1XNR - chains A and H of the 23 polymer chains in the assembly; structure by X-ray diffraction, 3.10 A resolution.

# Chain A
Molecule: 16S Ribosomal RNA
Source organism: Thermus thermophilus
Sequence (1522 nucleotides; row label = number of the first residue in the row; note: 42 numbers in that range are skipped by the numbering (no residue carries them; nothing is unmodelled there); a row labelled like 190A-190L holds insertion residues (190A, then the next letters in order); numbering starts at 0):
     0 UUUGUUGGAG AGUUUGAUCC UGGCUCAGGG UGAACGCUGG CGGCGUGCCU AAGACAUGCA
    60 AGUCGUGCGG G
    73 CCGCGGGGUU UU
    88 ACUCCG
    95 UGGUC
   101 AGCGGCGGAC GGGUGAGUAA CGCGUGGGU
  129A G
   130 ACCUACCCGG AAGAGGGGGA CAACCCGGGG AAACUCGGGC UAAUCCCCCA UGUGGACCCG
   190 C
190A-190L CCCUUGGGGUGU
   191 GUCCAAAGGG CUUU
   216 GCCCGCUUCC GGAUGGGCCC GCGUCCCAUC AGCUAGUUGG UGGGGUAAUG GCCCACCAAG
   276 GCGACGACGG GUAGCCGGUC UGAGAGGAUG GCCGGCCACA GGGGCACUGA GACACGGGCC
   336 CCACUCCUAC GGGAGGCAGC AGUUAGGAAU CUUCCGCAAU GGGCGCAAGC CUGACGGAGC
   396 GACGCCGCUU GGAGGAAGAA GCCCUUCGGG GUGUAAACUC CUGAA
   442 CCCGGGACGA AACCCCCGAC GA
   474 GGGGACUGAC GGUACCGGG
   494 GUAAUAGCGC CGGCCAACUC CGUGCCAGCA GCCGCGGUAA UACGGAGGGC GCGAGCGUUA
   554 CCCGGAUUCA CUGGGCGUAA AGGGCGUGUA GGCGGCCUGG GGCGUCCCAU GUGAAAGACC
   614 ACGGCUCAAC CGUGGGGGAG CGUGGGAUAC GCUCAGGCUA GACGGUGGGA GAGGGUGGUG
   674 GAAUUCCCGG AGUAGCGGUG AAAUGCGCAG AUACCGGGAG GAACGCCGAU GGCGAAGGCA
   734 GCCACCUGGU CCACCCGUGA CGCUGAGGCG CGAAAGCGUG GGGAGCAAAC CGGAUUAGAU
   794 ACCCGGGUAG UCCACGCCCU AAACGAUGCG CGCUAGGUCU CUGGGUCU
   848 CCUGGGGGCC GAAGCUAACG CGUUAAGCGC GCCGCCUGGG GAGUACGGCC GCAAGGCUGA
   908 AACUCAAAGG AAUUGACGGG GGCCCGCACA AGCGGUGGAG CAUGUGGUUU AAUUCGAAGC
   968 AACGCGAAGA ACCUUACCAG GCCUUGACAU GCUAG
 1002A G
  1003 GAACCCGGGU GAAAGCCUGG GGUGCCCCG
1031A-1031D CGAG
  1032 GGGAGCCCUA GCACAGGUGC UGCAUGGCCG UCGUCAGCUC GUGCCGUGAG GUGUUGGGUU
  1092 AAGUCCCGCA ACGAGCGCAA CCCCCGCCGU UAGUUGCCAG CGGUUCGGCC GGGCACUCUA
  1152 ACGGGACUGC CCGCGAAA
  1171 GCGGGAGGAA GGAGGGGACG ACGUCUGGUC AGCAUGGCCC UUACGGCCUG GGCGACACAC
  1231 GUGCUACAAU GCCCACUACA AAGCGAUGCC ACCCGGCAAC GGGGAGCUAA UCGCAAAAAG
  1291 GUGGGCCCAG UUCGGAUUGG GGUCUGCAAC CCGACCCCAU GAAGCCGGAA UCGCUAGUAA
  1351 UCGCGGAUCA GC
 1362A C
  1363 AUGCCGCGGU GAAUACGUUC CCGGGCCUUG UACACACCGC CCGUCACGCC AUGGGAGCGG
  1423 GCUCUACCCG AAGUCGCCGG G
  1446 AGCCUACGGG
  1459 CAGGCGCCGA GGGUAGGGCC CGUGACUGGG GCGAAGUCGU AACAAGGUAG CUGUACCGGA
  1519 AGGUGCGGCU GGAUCACCUC CUUUCU
Disordered / not traced: 0-4, 1002A, 1031A-1031D, 1362A, 1535-1538
Ion coordination: Mg2+ site 1: U14, U17; Mg2+ site 2 near G21 (its only coordinating residue here); Mg2+ site 3: G46, G394; Mg2+ site 4: C48, G115; Mg2+ site 5 near A53 (its only coordinating residue here); Mg2+ site 6: A59, C386, U387; Mg2+ site 7: G61, U62, G105; Mg2+ site 8: G70, U98; Mg2+ site 9: G107, G326; Mg2+ site 10: A109, G331; Mg2+ site 11: A116, G117, G289; Mg2+ site 12: C121, G124, U125, G126, G236; 60 more Mg2+ sites not listed
Residues lining bound ligands: paromomycin (PAR): C1404, G1405, U1406, C1407, A1408, C1409, C1490, G1491, A1492, A1493, G1494, U1495, C1496

# Chain H
Protein: 16S Ribosomal protein S8
Source organism: Thermus thermophilus
UniProtKB: P62668 (RS8_THET2); residues 1-138 here = UniProt positions 1-138
Chain sequence (138 residues; row label = number of the first residue in the row):
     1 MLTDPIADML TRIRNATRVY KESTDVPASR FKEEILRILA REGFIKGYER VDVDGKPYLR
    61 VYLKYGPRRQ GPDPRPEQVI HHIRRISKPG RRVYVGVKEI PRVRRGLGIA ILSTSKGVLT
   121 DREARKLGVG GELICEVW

# Interface between chain A and chain H
Contacting residue pairs - 73 pairs, chain A then chain H:
  C564(A) - Arg91(H)  hydrogen bond to the sugar
  C586(A) - Pro89(H)  phosphate contact
  C586(A) - Gly90(H)  sugar contact
  G587(A) - Thr3(H)  sugar contact
  G587(A) - Pro89(H)  phosphate contact
  G587(A) - Arg92(H)  salt bridge to the phosphate
  G588(A) - Met1(H)  sugar contact
  G588(A) - Leu2(H)  sugar contact
  G588(A) - Pro5(H)  phosphate contact
  C589(A) - Pro5(H)  phosphate contact
  C589(A) - Ala28(H)  phosphate contact
  C589(A) - Ser29(H)  phosphate contact
  C590(A) - Ser29(H)  phosphate contact
  C590(A) - Arg30(H)  hydrogen bond to the phosphate
  U591(A) - Arg30(H)  salt bridge to the phosphate
  G597(A) - Tyr94(H)  hydrogen bond to the base
  U598(A) - Tyr94(H)  phosphate contact
  C599(A) - Val95(H)  sugar contact
  C599(A) - Gly96(H)  phosphate contact
  C599(A) - Val97(H)  phosphate contact
  C599(A) - Val129(H)  sugar contact
  C599(A) - Gly130(H)  hydrogen bond to the sugar
  C599(A) - Gly131(H)  sugar contact
  C600(A) - Gly96(H)  phosphate contact
  C600(A) - Val97(H)  hydrogen bond to the phosphate
  C600(A) - Lys98(H)  salt bridge to the phosphate
  C600(A) - Gly128(H)  sugar contact
  C601(A) - Lys98(H)  salt bridge to the phosphate
  A640(A) - Ser115(H)  hydrogen bond to the base
  U641(A) - Ser115(H)  sugar contact
  A642(A) - Ser113(H)  hydrogen bond to the base
  A642(A) - Thr114(H)  hydrogen bond to the base
  A642(A) - Ser115(H)  base contact
  A642(A) - Gly117(H)  sugar contact
  A642(A) - Val118(H)  sugar contact
  C643(A) - Tyr94(H)  base contact
  C643(A) - Ser113(H)  sugar contact
  C643(A) - Glu132(H)  hydrogen bond to the sugar
  G644(A) - Arg92(H)  sugar contact
  U652(A) - Lys56(H)  phosphate contact
  A653(A) - Lys56(H)  salt bridge to the phosphate
  G654(A) - Met1(H)  hydrogen bond to the sugar
  A753(A) - Met1(H)  base contact
  G755(A) - Met1(H)  sugar contact
  C824(A) - Met1(H)  sugar contact
  G825(A) - Leu2(H)  sugar contact
  G825(A) - Asp8(H)  hydrogen bond to the sugar
  G825(A) - Thr11(H)  base contact
  G825(A) - Arg12(H)  sugar contact
  G825(A) - Asn15(H)  base contact
  C826(A) - Arg12(H)  sugar contact
  C826(A) - Asn15(H)  hydrogen bond to the base
  U827(A) - Asn15(H)  sugar contact
  U827(A) - Val19(H)  sugar contact
  A828(A) - Lys21(H)  salt bridge to the phosphate
  A859(A) - Val19(H)  base contact
  A860(A) - Arg18(H)  sugar contact
  A860(A) - Arg75(H)  hydrogen bond to the phosphate
  G861(A) - Arg75(H)  salt bridge to the phosphate
  G874(A) - Asn15(H)  base contact
  C875(A) - Thr11(H)  base contact
  C875(A) - Arg14(H)  hydrogen bond to the sugar
  C875(A) - Asn15(H)  hydrogen bond to the sugar
  G876(A) - Ala7(H)  sugar contact
  G876(A) - Thr11(H)  hydrogen bond to the sugar
  G876(A) - Arg14(H)  salt bridge to the phosphate
  C877(A) - Thr3(H)  hydrogen bond to the base
  C877(A) - Asp4(H)  sugar contact
  C877(A) - Ala7(H)  sugar contact
  C877(A) - Lys88(H)  salt bridge to the phosphate
  G878(A) - Thr3(H)  sugar contact
  G878(A) - Lys88(H)  phosphate contact
  G878(A) - Pro89(H)  phosphate contact
Interface residues without a listed pair, chain A (38 interface residues in all): G592, G823, C879
Interface residues without a listed pair, chain H (44 interface residues in all): Phe31, Lys32, Pro57, Glu99, Lys116

# In short
The interface between chain A and chain H involves 38 residues on one side and 44 on the other; the contacts
include 17 hydrogen bonds and 9 salt bridges. Polar contacts include G597(A)-Tyr94(H), A640(A)-Ser115(H) and
A642(A)-Ser113(H). Chain A binds paromomycin.
Chain A is 16S Ribosomal RNA and chain H is 16S Ribosomal protein S8, both from Thermus thermophilus; the
structure, Crystal Structure of an Inosine-Cytosine Wobble Base Pair in the Context of the Decoding Center,
was determined by X-ray diffraction (same publication as 1XNQ).
